Entry 4QZG (X-ray diffraction, 2.75 A resolution); this record covers chains A and U of the 4 polymer chains in the assembly.

== Chain A ==
Molecule: DNA nucleotidylexotransferase
From: Mus musculus
Notes: EC 2.7.7.31
UniProt: P09838 (TDT_MOUSE); the construct lacks a stretch of the UniProt sequence, so the offset changes along the chain: 132-482 = UniProt 132-482; 483-510 = UniProt 503-530
Chain sequence (400 residues; numbered 111 to 510; the number before each row is that of its first residue):
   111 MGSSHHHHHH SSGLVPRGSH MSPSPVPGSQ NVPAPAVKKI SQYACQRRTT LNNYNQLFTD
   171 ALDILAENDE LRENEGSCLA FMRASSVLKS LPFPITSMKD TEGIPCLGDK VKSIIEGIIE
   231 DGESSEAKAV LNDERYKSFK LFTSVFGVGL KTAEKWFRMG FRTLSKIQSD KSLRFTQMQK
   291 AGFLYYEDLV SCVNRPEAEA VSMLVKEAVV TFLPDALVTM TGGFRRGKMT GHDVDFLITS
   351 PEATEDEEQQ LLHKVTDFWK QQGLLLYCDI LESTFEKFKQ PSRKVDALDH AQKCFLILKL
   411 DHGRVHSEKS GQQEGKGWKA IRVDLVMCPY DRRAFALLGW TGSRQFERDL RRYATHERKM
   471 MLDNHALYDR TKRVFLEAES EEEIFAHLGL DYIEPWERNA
Not modelled in the structure: 111-147, 384-398, 417-424
Construct notes: expression tag (111-131); engineered mutation Ala401 (Phe in P09838)
Bound ions: Na+: Thr253, Val255, Val258 (shared with DA5(U) of chain U); Mg2+ site 1: Asp343, Asp345 (together with 2',3'-dideoxycytidine 5'-triphosphate); Mg2+ site 2: Asp343, Asp345, Asp434 (together with 2',3'-dideoxycytidine 5'-triphosphate)
Residues lining bound ligands: 2',3'-dideoxycytidine 5'-triphosphate (DCT): Gly332, Gly333, Arg336, Lys338, Thr340, Gly341, His342, Asp343, Asp345, Gly449, Trp450, Thr451, Gly452, Ser453, Arg454, Glu457, Arg461
Curated features (UniProtKB/Swiss-Prot):
  - region: Val258 to Thr262 (Involved in DNA binding)
  - binding site (a 2'-deoxyribonucleoside 5'-triphosphate): Gly333 to Lys338, His342 to Asp345, Gly449, Trp450
  - binding site (Mg(2+)): Asp343, Asp345, Asp434
  - modified residue: Ser134 (Phosphoserine)
What the authors report for this chain:
  - conformationally variable residues (order/disorder transition): Asp396 to Leu398
  - mutagenesis - L398A, F405A: decreased catalytic activity
  - mutagenesis - R461A: abolished catalytic activity
  - mutagenesis - F401A: abolished catalytic activity on in trans

== Chain U ==
Molecule: 6-nt DNA strand
Sequence (6 nucleotides; row label = number of the first residue in the row):
     1 AAAAAC
Bound ions: Na+: DA5 (shared with Thr253(A), Val255(A), Val258(A) of chain A)

== Chain A / chain U interface ==
Contacting residue pairs (24; chain A residue first):
  Val255(A) - DA5(U)  phosphate contact
  Phe256(A) - DA5(U)  sugar contact
  Gly257(A) - DA4(U)  sugar contact
  Gly257(A) - DA5(U)  hydrogen bond to the phosphate
  Val258(A) - DA4(U)  phosphate contact
  Val258(A) - DA5(U)  hydrogen bond to the phosphate
  Gly259(A) - DA4(U)  hydrogen bond to the phosphate
  Leu260(A) - DA4(U)  phosphate contact
  Lys261(A) - DA3(U)  salt bridge to the phosphate
  Lys261(A) - DA4(U)  hydrogen bond to the phosphate
  Thr262(A) - DA3(U)  hydrogen bond to the phosphate
  Thr262(A) - DA4(U)  hydrogen bond to the phosphate
  Met288(A) - DA4(U)  base contact
  Met288(A) - DA5(U)  sugar contact
  His342(A) - DC6(U)  salt bridge to the phosphate
  Asp343(A) - DC6(U)  phosphate contact
  Leu381(A) - DC6(U)  base contact
  Lys403(A) - DC6(U)  base contact
  Phe405(A) - DA5(U)  sugar contact
  Phe405(A) - DC6(U)  sugar contact
  Arg432(A) - DA5(U)  hydrogen bond to the phosphate
  Arg432(A) - DC6(U)  salt bridge to the phosphate
  Asp434(A) - DC6(U)  phosphate contact
  Arg454(A) - DC6(U)  base contact
Also at the interface, not in a pair above, chain A (19 interface residues in all): Asp399, Trp450

== Summary ==
19 residues of chain A and 4 residues of chain U are in contact, with 7 hydrogen bonds and 3 salt bridges.
Among the polar pairs are Gly257(A)-DA5(U), Val258(A)-DA5(U) and Gly259(A)-DA4(U). The paper reports that
L398A and F405A of chain A reduce catalytic activity; conformational variability at Asp396(A); 4 substitutions
were tested in all.
Chain A is DNA nucleotidylexotransferase (Mus musculus) and chain U is a 6-nt DNA strand; the structure, Mouse
Tdt, F401A mutant, in complex with a DSB substrate, C-C base pair, was determined by X-ray diffraction
together with 4QZ8, 4QZ9, 4QZA, 4QZB, 4QZC, 4QZD and 4 further entries from the same study.
